3G5Q - chain A; structure by X-ray diffraction, 2.10 A resolution.

== Chain A ==
Protein: Methylenetetrahydrofolate--tRNA-(uracil-5-)-methyltransferase trmFO
From: Thermus thermophilus
Notes: EC 2.1.1.74
UniProtKB: Q5SID2 (TRMFO_THET8); residues 1-443 here = UniProt positions 1-443
Chain sequence (443 residues; row label = number of the first residue in the row):
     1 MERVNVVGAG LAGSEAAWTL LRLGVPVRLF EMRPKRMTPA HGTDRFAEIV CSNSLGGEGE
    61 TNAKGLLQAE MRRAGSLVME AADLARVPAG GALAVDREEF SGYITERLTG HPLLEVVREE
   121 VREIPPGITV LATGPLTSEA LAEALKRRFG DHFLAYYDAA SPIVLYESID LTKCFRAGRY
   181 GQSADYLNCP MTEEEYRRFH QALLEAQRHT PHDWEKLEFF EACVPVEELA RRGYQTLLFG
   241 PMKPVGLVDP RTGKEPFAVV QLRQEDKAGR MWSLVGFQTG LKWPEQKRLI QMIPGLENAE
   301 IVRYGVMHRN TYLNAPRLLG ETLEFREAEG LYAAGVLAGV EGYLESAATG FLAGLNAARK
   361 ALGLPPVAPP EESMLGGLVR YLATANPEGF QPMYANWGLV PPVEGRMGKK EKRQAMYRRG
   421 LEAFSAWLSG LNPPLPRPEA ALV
Not modelled in the structure: 208-222, 439-443
Residues lining bound ligands: FAD (flavin-adenine dinucleotide): Val7, Gly8, Ala9, Gly10, Leu11, Ala12, Gly13, Phe30, Glu31, Met32, Arg33, Thr38, Ala40, His41, Val50, Cys51, Ser52, Glu119, Glu120, Val121, Ala132, Thr133, Gly134, Pro135, Leu136, Thr137, Ser138, Leu141, Ala334, Gly335, Val336, Glu341, Gly342, Tyr343, Ser346
Swiss-Prot annotation at these positions:
  - binding site (FAD): Gly8 to Gly13
What the authors report for this chain:
  - mutagenesis - R97A, W283A, H308A, N310A, E341A, K409A, K410A: decreased catalytic activity
  - mutagenesis - E341A: decreased binding to flavin-adenine dinucleotide
  - mutagenesis - C51A, C223A, K282A, K287A: abolished catalytic activity
  - catalytic residues: Cys51, Ser52 (proposed by the authors, not directly observed)

== Overview ==
Ligands of chain A: flavin-adenine dinucleotide. UniProt lists 6 FAD-binding residues. From the paper:
catalytic residues Cys51 and Ser52; R97A, W283A and H308A, among others, reduce catalytic activity; 11
substitutions were tested in all.
Chain A is Methylenetetrahydrofolate--tRNA-(uracil-5-)-methyltransferase trmFO (Thermus thermophilus); the
structure, Crystal structure of Thermus thermophilus TrmFO, was determined by X-ray diffraction (same
publication as 3G5R and 3G5S).
